Entry 3QYN (X-ray diffraction, 2.50 A resolution); this record covers chains A and B of the 6 polymer chains in the assembly.

Chain A (and B):
Protein: Tumor protein 63
Organism: Homo sapiens
Notes: fragment: DNA binding domain; chain B of this document is another copy of the same molecule, construct and numbering; everything in this record applies to it too
Reference sequence: Q9H3D4 (P63_HUMAN); residues 127-323 here correspond to UniProt positions 166-362 (UniProt number = residue number + 39)
Sequence (203 residues; each row starts with the number of its first residue):
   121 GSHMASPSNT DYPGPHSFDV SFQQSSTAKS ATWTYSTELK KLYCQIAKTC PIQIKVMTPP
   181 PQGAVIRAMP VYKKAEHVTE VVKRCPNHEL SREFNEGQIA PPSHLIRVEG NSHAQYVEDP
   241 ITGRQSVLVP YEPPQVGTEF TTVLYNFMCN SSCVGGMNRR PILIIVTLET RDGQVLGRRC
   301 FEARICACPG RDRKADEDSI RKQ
Unresolved in the structure: 121-125, 321-323 (chain B: 121-123, 144-149, 323)
Differences from the reference sequence: expression tag (121-126)
Metal / ion sites: Zn2+: Cys205, His208, Cys269, Cys273
What the authors report for this chain:
  - self-association interface (contacts with another copy of this molecule); pairs are residue here / residue on that copy: Asn207-Asn207 (hydrogen bond), Asn207-Val274 (hydrogen bond), Pro206, Leu210
  - binding site for the 22-nt DNA strand: Ala307, Cys308, Arg311
  - specificity-determining residues: Arg311
  - binding site for the 22-nt DNA strand: Ser272, Arg279, Arg304
  - Zn2+ coordination: His208, Cys269, Cys273
  - disease-associated variants - H208Y, C269Y, C273Y: decreased stability (proposed by the authors, not directly observed)
  - post-translational modification sites: Lys193, Lys194 (citing earlier work)
  - disease-associated variants - K193E, K194E: unchanged stability (proposed by the authors, not directly observed)

Chain A / chain B interface:
Residue-residue contacts (9):
  Pro206(A) - Asn207(B)
  Asn207(A) - Cys205(B)
  Asn207(A) - Pro206(B)
  Asn207(A) - Asn207(B)  hydrogen bond (side chain-backbone)
  Asn207(A) - Val274(B)  hydrogen bond (side chain-backbone)
  Leu210(A) - Pro206(B)  hydrophobic
  Leu210(A) - Leu210(B)  hydrophobic
  Ser211(A) - Gly275(B)
  Val274(A) - Asn207(B)  hydrogen bond (backbone-side chain)

Overview:
Chain A and chain B form an interface of 5 and 6 residues respectively; the contacts include 3 hydrogen bonds.
Among the polar pairs are Asn207(A)-Asn207(B) and Asn207(A)-Val274(B). The paper reports a binding site for
the 22-nt DNA strand at Ala307(A), Cys308(A) and Arg311(A) among others; H208Y, C269Y and C273Y of chain A
reduce stability; 5 substitutions were tested in all.
Chain A and chain B are both Tumor protein 63 (Homo sapiens); the structure, Structure of p63 DNA Binding
Domain in Complex with a 22 Base Pair A/T Rich Response ..., was determined by X-ray diffraction (same
publication as 3QYM).
